8YIN - chains C and N of the 20 polymer chains in the assembly; structure by electron microscopy, 2.74 A resolution.

[Chain C (and N)]
Molecule: Cytochrome b
Source organism: Saccharomyces cerevisiae
Notes: chain N of this document is another copy of the same molecule, construct and numbering; everything in this record applies to it too
Reference sequence: A0A0G3F5W7 (A0A0G3F5W7_YEASX); residues 1-385 here = UniProt positions 1-385
Chain sequence (385 residues; row label = number of the first residue in the row):
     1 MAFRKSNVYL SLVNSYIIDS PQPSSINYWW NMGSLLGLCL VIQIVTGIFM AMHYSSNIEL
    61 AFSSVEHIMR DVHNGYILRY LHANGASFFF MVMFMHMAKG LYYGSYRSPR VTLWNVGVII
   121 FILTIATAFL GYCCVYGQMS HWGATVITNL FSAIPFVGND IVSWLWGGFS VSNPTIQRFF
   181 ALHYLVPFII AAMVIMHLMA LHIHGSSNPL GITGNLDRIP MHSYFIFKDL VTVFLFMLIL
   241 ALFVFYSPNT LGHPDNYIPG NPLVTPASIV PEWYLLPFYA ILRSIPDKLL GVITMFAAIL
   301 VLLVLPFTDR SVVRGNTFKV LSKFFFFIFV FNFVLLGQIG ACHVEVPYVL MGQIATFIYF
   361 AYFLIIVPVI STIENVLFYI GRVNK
Ion coordination: heme Fe site 1: H82, H183; heme Fe site 2: H96, H197
Ligand contacts:
  - phosphatidic acid (6PH; (1R)-2-(phosphonooxy)-1-[(tridecanoyloxy)methyl]ethyl pentadecanoate), molecule 1: R4, L10, V13, I18, H222, I226, F227, D229, L230
  - phosphatidic acid (6PH), molecule 2: I42, I77, L81, M237, L240, F245
  - 3-sn-phosphatidylethanolamine (8PE; (2R)-3-{[(S)-(2-aminoethoxy)(hydroxy)phosphoryl]oxy}-2-(tetradecanoyloxy)propyl octadecanoate): N27, W29, F94, M95, M97, A98, K99, Y102, Y103, F121, L302, F326, F327, V330, F333, V334, Y359
  - 3-sn-phosphatidylethanolamine (9PE; (1R)-2-{[(S)-(2-aminoethoxy)(hydroxy)phosphoryl]oxy}-1-[(heptanoyloxy)methyl]ethyl octadecanoate), molecule 1: F3, N7, Y9, L10, V13, I195
  - 3-sn-phosphatidylethanolamine (9PE), molecule 2: T112, N115, V116, I119, A192, M193, I195, M196, F307
  - A1D6O (1-[2-[(4,6-dimethyl-1,3-benzothiazol-2-yl)sulfanylmethyl]-3-methyl-phenyl]-4-methyl-1,2,3,4-tetrazol-5-one): I125, A128, F129, Y132, M139, G143, I147, I269, V270, P271, E272, Y274, L275, Y279, M295, F296, I299
  - cardiolipin (CN3; (2R,5S,11R,14R)-5,8,11-trihydroxy-2-(nonanoyloxy)-5,11-dioxido-16-oxo-14-[(propanoyloxy)methyl]-4,6,10,12,15-pentaoxa-5,11-diphosphanonadec-1-yl undecanoate): N27, Y28, W29, M32, L35, F88, M91, M95, V231, T232, L235, F236, I239
  - cardiolipin (CN5; (5S,11R)-5,8,11-trihydroxy-5,11-dioxido-17-oxo-4,6,10,12,16-pentaoxa-5,11-diphosphaoctadec-1-yl pentadecanoate): L12, V13, Y16, I17, I195, L198, M199
  - heme (HEM), molecule 1: W29, W30, G33, S34, L36, G37, F89, M93, H96, M97, K99, S105, L113, W114, G117, V118, I120, F121, V194, H197, L198, L201, G205, S206, S207
  - heme (HEM), molecule 2: L40, Q43, I44, G47, I48, M50, A51, Y54, V65, R79, H82, A83, A86, T127, G131, Y132, C134, V135, F180, H183, Y184, P187, I190, Y274
  - UQ6 (5-(3,7,11,15,19,23-hexamethyl-tetracosa-2,6,10,14,18,22-hexaenyl)-2,3-dimethoxy-6-methyl-benzene-1,4-diol): Y16, I17, Q22, S34, G37, L40, V41, I44, V45, I48, F49, F188, A191, V194, L198, L201, M221

[Interface between chain C and chain N]
Pairs across the interface - 35 pairs, chain C then chain N:
  V8(C) with I203(N), hydrophobic
  Y9(C) with T112(N); M196(N), hydrogen bond (side chain-backbone); M199(N), hydrophobic; A200(N)
  L12(C) with M199(N), hydrophobic
  I48(C) with L185(N), hydrophobic
  A51(C) with Q177(N); A181(N)
  M52(C) with Q177(N)
  H53(C) with Q177(N)
  S55(C) with N57(N), hydrogen bond; Q177(N), hydrogen bond
  N57(C) with S55(N), hydrogen bond
  L60(C) with L60(N), hydrophobic
  T112(C) with Y9(N)
  Q177(C) with A51(N); M52(N); H53(N); S55(N), hydrogen bond
  A181(C) with A51(N); Y184(N), hydrogen bond (backbone-side chain)
  Y184(C) with A181(N), hydrogen bond (side chain-backbone); Y184(N), hydrophobic; L185(N)
  L185(C) with I48(N), hydrophobic; Y184(N); F188(N), hydrophobic
  F188(C) with L185(N), hydrophobic; F188(N), hydrophobic
  M196(C) with Y9(N), hydrogen bond (backbone-side chain)
  M199(C) with Y9(N), hydrophobic; L12(N), hydrophobic
  A200(C) with Y9(N)
  I203(C) with V8(N), hydrophobic
Also at the interface, not in a pair above, chain C (24 interface residues in all): Y54, S56, R178, L182
Also at the interface, not in a pair above, chain N (24 interface residues in all): Y54, S56, R178, L182

[Summary]
Chain C and chain N each contribute 24 residues to their interface, with 8 hydrogen bonds. Polar contacts
include Y9(C)-M196(N), S55(C)-N57(N) and S55(C)-Q177(N). Chain C binds phosphatidic acid, cardiolipin, 3
copies of 3-sn-phosphatidylethanolamine, heme and compound UQ6 among other ligands.
Chain C and chain N are both Cytochrome b (Saccharomyces cerevisiae); the structure, Cryo-EM structure of
Saccharomyces cerevisiae bc1 complex in YF23694-bound state, was determined by electron microscopy together
with 8YHQ and 8ZMT from the same study.
